Entry 7VPZ (electron microscopy, 4.14 A resolution (low resolution: residue-level contacts below are approximate; hydrogen-bond / salt-bridge calls are withheld)); this record covers chains F and P of the 11 polymer chains in the assembly.

Chain F:
Protein: RNA polymerase principal sigma factor HrdB
From: Streptomyces coelicolor A3(2)
UniProt: P18183 (SIGA_STRCO); residues 1-511 here = UniProt positions 1-511
Amino-acid sequence (531 residues; each row starts with the number of its first residue; numbers below 1 keep their minus sign (Met-19 is residue -19)):
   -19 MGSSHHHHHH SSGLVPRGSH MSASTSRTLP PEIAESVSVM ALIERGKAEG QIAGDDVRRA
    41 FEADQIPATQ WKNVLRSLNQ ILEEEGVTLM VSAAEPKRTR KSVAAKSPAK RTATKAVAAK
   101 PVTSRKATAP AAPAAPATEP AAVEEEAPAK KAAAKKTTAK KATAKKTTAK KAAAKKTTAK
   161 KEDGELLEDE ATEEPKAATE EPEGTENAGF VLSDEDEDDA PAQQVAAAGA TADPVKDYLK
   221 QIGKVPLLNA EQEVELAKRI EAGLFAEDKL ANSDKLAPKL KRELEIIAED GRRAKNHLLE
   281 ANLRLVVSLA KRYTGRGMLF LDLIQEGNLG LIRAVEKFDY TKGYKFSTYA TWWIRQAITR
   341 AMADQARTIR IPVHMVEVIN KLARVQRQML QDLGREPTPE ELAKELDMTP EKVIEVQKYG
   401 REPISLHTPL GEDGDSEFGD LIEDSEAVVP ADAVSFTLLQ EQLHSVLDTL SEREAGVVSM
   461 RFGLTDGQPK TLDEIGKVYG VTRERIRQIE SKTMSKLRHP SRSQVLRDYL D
Disordered / not traced: -19 to 209, 511
Differences from the reference sequence: initiating methionine (-19); expression tag (-18 to 0)
UniProt features mapped onto this chain:
  - DNA-binding region: Leu472 to Ser491 (H-T-H motif)
  - motif: Asp302 to Gln305 (Interaction with polymerase core subunit RpoC)

Chain P:
Molecule: 84-nt DNA strand
Sequence (84 nucleotides; row label = number of the first residue in the row):
     1 GGCGACCCGG CGCCGCCTAC GGTCAGTACT ACGGGTAGGG GGTATCGGGC AACGCGGCAC
    61 TGAACACCGT TGTCATGTGC CTTG

How chain F and chain P interact:
Pairs across the interface (29; chain F residue first):
  Lys291(F) with DT27(P)
  Arg292(F) with DT27(P)
  Tyr293(F) with DT27(P)
  Thr294(F) with DT27(P)
  Gly295(F) with DG26(P)
  Arg296(F) with DT27(P)
  Trp332(F) with DA28(P)
  Arg335(F) with DA28(P)
  Gln336(F) with DA28(P)
  Thr339(F) with DA28(P)
  Arg364(F) with DA28(P); DC29(P)
  Arg367(F) with DT27(P); DA28(P)
  Leu410(F) with DT23(P)
  Gly411(F) with DG21(P)
  Asp415(F) with DA19(P)
  Arg461(F) with DG48(P)
  Thr471(F) with DG47(P)
  Leu472(F) with DG48(P)
  Asp473(F) with DG47(P)
  Glu474(F) with DG47(P)
  Arg483(F) with DG47(P); DG48(P); DG49(P)
  Glu484(F) with DG49(P); DC50(P)
  Arg487(F) with DG48(P); DG49(P)
Interface residues without a listed pair, chain F (24 interface residues in all): Glu412
Interface residues without a listed pair, chain P (14 interface residues in all): DC20, DG22, DC46

In short:
24 residues of chain F and 14 residues of chain P are in contact.
Chain F is RNA polymerase principal sigma factor HrdB (Streptomyces coelicolor A3(2)) and chain P is an 84-nt
DNA strand; the structure, Cryo-EM structure of Streptomyces coelicolor transcription initial complex with one
Zur dimer, was determined by electron microscopy together with 7VO0, 7VO9, 7VPD, 7X74, 7X75 and 7X76 from the
same study.
